PDB entry 6VE8 | X-ray diffraction, 1.75 A resolution | chain A

Chain A:
Protein: Glutamate receptor 3.2
Source organism: Arabidopsis thaliana
Notes: fragment: ligand-binding domain
Reference sequence: Q93YT1 (GLR32_ARATH); the construct has insertions or renumbered stretches relative to UniProt, so the offset changes along the chain: 1-154 = UniProt 419-572; 157-286 = UniProt 682-811
Chain sequence (308 residues; each row starts with the number of its first residue; numbers below 1 keep their minus sign (Met-21 is residue -21)):
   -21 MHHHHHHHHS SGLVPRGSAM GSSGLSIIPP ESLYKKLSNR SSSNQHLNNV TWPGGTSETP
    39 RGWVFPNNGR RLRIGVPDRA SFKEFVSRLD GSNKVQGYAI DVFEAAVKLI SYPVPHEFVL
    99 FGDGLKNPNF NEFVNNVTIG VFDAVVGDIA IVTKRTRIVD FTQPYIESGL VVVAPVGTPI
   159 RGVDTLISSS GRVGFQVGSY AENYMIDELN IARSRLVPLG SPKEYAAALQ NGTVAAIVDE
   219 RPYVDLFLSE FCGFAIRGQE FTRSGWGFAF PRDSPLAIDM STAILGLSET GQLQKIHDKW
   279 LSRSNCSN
Disordered / not traced: -21 to 48, 286
Sequence notes: initiating methionine (-21); expression tag (-20 to 0); linker (155-156)
Cystine bridges: Cys230-Cys284
Small-molecule neighbours: methionine (MET): Arg57, Asn105, Phe108, Asp126, Ile127, Ala128, Arg133, Gln174, Val175, Gly176, Ser177, Tyr178, Glu218, Tyr221, Trp244
Curated features (UniProtKB/Swiss-Prot):
  - binding site (glycine): Asp126 to Ala128, Arg133, Tyr178, Glu218 to Tyr221
  - binding site (L-methionine): Asp126 to Ala128, Arg133, Tyr178, Glu218 to Tyr221
  - glycosylation (N-linked (GlcNAc...) asparagine): Asn17, Asn27, Asn114, Asn209, Asn283
From the paper describing this entry:
  - binding site for methionine: Arg57, Phe108, Asp126, Ile127, Ala128, Arg133, Gln174, Val175, Gly176, Ser177, Tyr178, Glu218, Tyr221
  - mutagenesis - R133A: increased signaling

Overview:
Chain A binds methionine. UniProt lists 9 glycine-binding residues and 9 L-methionine-binding residues. From
the paper: a binding site for methionine at Arg57, Phe108 and Asp126 among others; R133A increases signaling.
Chain A is Glutamate receptor 3.2 (Arabidopsis thaliana); the structure, Structure of the Glutamate-Like
Receptor GLR3.2 ligand-binding domain in complex with Methionine, was determined by X-ray diffraction,
deposited together with 6VEA.
